Entry 7YJM (electron microscopy, 3.20 A resolution); this record covers chains D and C of the 5 polymer chains in the assembly.

== Chain D ==
Molecule: ORMDL family protein
Organism: Arabidopsis thaliana
Reference sequence: Q9C5I0 (Q9C5I0_ARATH); residues 1-157 here = UniProt positions 1-157
Chain sequence (157 residues; numbered 1 to 157; the number before each row is that of its first residue):
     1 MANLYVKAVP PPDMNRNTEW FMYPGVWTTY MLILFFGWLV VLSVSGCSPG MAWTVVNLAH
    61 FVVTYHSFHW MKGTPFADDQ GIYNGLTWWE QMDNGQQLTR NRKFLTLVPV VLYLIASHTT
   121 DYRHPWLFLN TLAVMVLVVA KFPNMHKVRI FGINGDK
Unresolved in the structure: 157
Residues lining bound ligands: Z1T (N-[(2S,3R,4E)-1,3-dihydroxyoctadec-4-en-2-yl]tetracosanamide): Asn17, Trp20, Val26, Thr29, Tyr30, Ile33, Leu34, Ala59, His60, Val63, Thr64, Ser67, Phe68, Met71, Gly73, Pro75, Phe76, Trp88
Reported in the primary citation:
  - binding site for Z1T: Asn17, Ser67
  - conformationally variable residues (order/disorder transition): Met1 to Pro11
  - mutagenesis - N17A, S67R: increased catalytic activity
  - mutagenesis - N17A, S67R: decreased binding to C6-phytoceramide
  - mutagenesis - N17A/S67R, W20R, W88R: abolished binding to C6-phytoceramide
  - mutagenesis - W20R, W88R: increased catalytic activity (intracellular SPT activity)
  - mutagenesis - N17A/S67R: decreased catalytic activity (intracellular SPT activity)

== Chain C ==
Molecule: Transmembrane protein, putative (DUF3317)
Organism: Arabidopsis thaliana
Reference sequence: A8MSB8 (A8MSB8_ARATH); residues 1-56 here = UniProt positions 1-56
Chain sequence (77 residues; each row starts with the number of its first residue; numbers below 1 keep their minus sign (Met-20 is residue -20)):
   -20 MADYKDDDDK SGPDEVDASG RMNWVQRKIY LYNVTFGLYM LDWWERYLFN SLVVVLMWFV
    40 LYNGTRYFSE LFQRHLT
Unresolved in the structure: -20 to 0, 49-56
Construct notes: initiating methionine (-20); expression tag (-19 to 0)

== Interface between chain D and chain C ==
Pairs across the interface - 4 pairs, chain D then chain C:
  Phe36(D) with Leu35(C), hydrophobic
  Val40(D) with Leu31(C), hydrophobic
  Leu42(D) with Phe38(C)
  Ser43(D) with Phe38(C)
Interface residues without a listed pair, chain D (5 interface residues in all): Leu39
Interface residues without a listed pair, chain C (6 interface residues in all): Phe28, Val32, Val34

== Summary ==
5 residues of chain D and 6 residues of chain C are in contact. Bound to chain D: compound Z1T. The paper
reports a binding site for Z1T at Asn17(D) and Ser67(D); N17A/S67R, W20R and W88R of chain D abolish binding
to C6-phytoceramide; 5 substitutions were tested in all.
Here chain D is ORMDL family protein and chain C is Transmembrane protein, putative (DUF3317), both from
Arabidopsis thaliana. Entry 7YJM (Cryo-EM structure of the monomeric atSPT-ORM1 complex) was determined by
electron microscopy together with 7YJK, 7YJN and 7YJO from the same study.
